Entry 2VWV (X-ray diffraction, 1.90 A resolution); this record covers chain A.

[Chain A]
Molecule: Ephrin type-B receptor 4
From: Homo sapiens
Notes: EC 2.7.10.1; fragment: protein kinase domain, residues 598-899
Reference sequence: P54760 (EPHB4_HUMAN); residues 598-899 here = UniProt positions 598-899
Amino-acid sequence (302 residues; numbered 598 to 899; the number before each row is that of its first residue):
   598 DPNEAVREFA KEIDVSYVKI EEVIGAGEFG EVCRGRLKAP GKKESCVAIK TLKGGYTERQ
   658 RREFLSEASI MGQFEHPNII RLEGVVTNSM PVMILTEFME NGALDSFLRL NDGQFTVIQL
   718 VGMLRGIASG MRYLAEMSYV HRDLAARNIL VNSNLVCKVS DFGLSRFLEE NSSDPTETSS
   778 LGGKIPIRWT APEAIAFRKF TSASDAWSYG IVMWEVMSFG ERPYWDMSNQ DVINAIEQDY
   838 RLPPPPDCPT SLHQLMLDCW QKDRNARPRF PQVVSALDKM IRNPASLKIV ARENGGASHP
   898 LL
Not modelled in the structure: 598-605, 650-653, 760-780, 886-899
Differences from the reference sequence: engineered mutation Glu774 (Tyr in P54760)
Small-molecule neighbours: 7X3 (n'-(3-chloro-4-methoxy-phenyl)-N-(3,4,5-trimethoxyphenyl)-1,3,5-triazine-2,4-diamine): Ile621, Gly622, Ala623, Gly624, Val629, Ala645, Lys647, Ile677, Thr693, Glu694, Phe695, Met696, Glu697, Gly699, Ala700, Leu747

[Summary]
Ligands of chain A: compound 7X3.
Chain A is Ephrin type-B receptor 4 (Homo sapiens); the structure, ephB4 kinase domain inhibitor complex, was
determined by X-ray diffraction, deposited together with 2VX0, 2VWU and 2VWW.
